6JVZ - chains A and J of the 3 polymer chains in the assembly; structure by X-ray diffraction, 2.48 A resolution.

Chain A:
Molecule: TAL effector
Source organism: Xanthomonas campestris pv. armoraciae
Amino-acid sequence (499 residues; numbered 230 to 728; the number before each row is that of its first residue):
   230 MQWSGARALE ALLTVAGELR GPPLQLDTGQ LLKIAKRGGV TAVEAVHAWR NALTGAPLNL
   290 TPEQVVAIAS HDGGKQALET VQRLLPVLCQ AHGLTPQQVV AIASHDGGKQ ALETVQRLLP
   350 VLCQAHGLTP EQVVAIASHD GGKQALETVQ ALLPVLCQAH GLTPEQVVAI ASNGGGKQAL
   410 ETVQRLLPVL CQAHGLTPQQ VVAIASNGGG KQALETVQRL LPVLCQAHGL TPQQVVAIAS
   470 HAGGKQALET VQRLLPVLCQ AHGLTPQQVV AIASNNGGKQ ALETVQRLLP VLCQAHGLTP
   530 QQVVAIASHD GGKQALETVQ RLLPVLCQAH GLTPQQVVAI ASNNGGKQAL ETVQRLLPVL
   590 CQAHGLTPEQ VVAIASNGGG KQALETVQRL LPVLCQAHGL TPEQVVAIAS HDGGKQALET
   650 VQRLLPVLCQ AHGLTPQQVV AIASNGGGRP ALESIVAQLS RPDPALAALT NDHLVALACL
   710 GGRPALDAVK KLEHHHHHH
Not modelled in the structure: 727-728

Chain J:
Molecule: 17-nt DNA strand
Sequence (17 nucleotides; each row starts with the number of its first residue; numbers below 1 keep their minus sign (DA-14 is residue -14)):
   -14 AGAGACGCGA AGGGACA

How chain A and chain J interact:
Residue-residue contacts (6):
  Lys262(A) - DA-5(J)  phosphate contact
  Lys265(A) - DA-4(J)  phosphate contact
  Lys265(A) - DG-3(J)  salt bridge to the phosphate
  Arg266(A) - DA-4(J)  base contact
  Arg266(A) - DG-3(J)  hydrogen bond to the base
  His334(A) - DG-6(J)  phosphate contact
Also at the interface, not in a pair above, chain A (8 interface residues in all): Asp301, Asp335, Asp369, Asn573
Also at the interface, not in a pair above, chain J (6 interface residues in all): DA-10, DG-2

Summary:
Chain A and chain J form an interface of 8 and 6 residues respectively; the contacts include 1 hydrogen bond
and 1 salt bridge. Polar pairs include Arg266(A)-DG-3(J) and Lys265(A)-DG-3(J).
Here chain A is TAL effector (Xanthomonas campestris pv. armoraciae) and chain J is a 17-nt DNA strand. Entry
6JVZ (RVD HA specifically contacts 5mC through van der Waals interactions) was determined by X-ray diffraction
together with 6JW0, 6JW1, 6JW2, 6JW3, 6JW4 and 6JW5 from the same study.
